5M5W - chains B and T of the 16 polymer chains in the assembly; structure by electron microscopy, 3.80 A resolution.

== Chain B ==
Name: DNA-directed RNA polymerase I subunit RPA135
Source organism: Saccharomyces cerevisiae S288c
Notes: EC 2.7.7.6
Reference sequence: P22138 (RPA2_YEAST); residue numbers follow UniProt; this construct covers 1-1203
Chain sequence (1203 residues; numbered 1 to 1203; the number before each row is that of its first residue):
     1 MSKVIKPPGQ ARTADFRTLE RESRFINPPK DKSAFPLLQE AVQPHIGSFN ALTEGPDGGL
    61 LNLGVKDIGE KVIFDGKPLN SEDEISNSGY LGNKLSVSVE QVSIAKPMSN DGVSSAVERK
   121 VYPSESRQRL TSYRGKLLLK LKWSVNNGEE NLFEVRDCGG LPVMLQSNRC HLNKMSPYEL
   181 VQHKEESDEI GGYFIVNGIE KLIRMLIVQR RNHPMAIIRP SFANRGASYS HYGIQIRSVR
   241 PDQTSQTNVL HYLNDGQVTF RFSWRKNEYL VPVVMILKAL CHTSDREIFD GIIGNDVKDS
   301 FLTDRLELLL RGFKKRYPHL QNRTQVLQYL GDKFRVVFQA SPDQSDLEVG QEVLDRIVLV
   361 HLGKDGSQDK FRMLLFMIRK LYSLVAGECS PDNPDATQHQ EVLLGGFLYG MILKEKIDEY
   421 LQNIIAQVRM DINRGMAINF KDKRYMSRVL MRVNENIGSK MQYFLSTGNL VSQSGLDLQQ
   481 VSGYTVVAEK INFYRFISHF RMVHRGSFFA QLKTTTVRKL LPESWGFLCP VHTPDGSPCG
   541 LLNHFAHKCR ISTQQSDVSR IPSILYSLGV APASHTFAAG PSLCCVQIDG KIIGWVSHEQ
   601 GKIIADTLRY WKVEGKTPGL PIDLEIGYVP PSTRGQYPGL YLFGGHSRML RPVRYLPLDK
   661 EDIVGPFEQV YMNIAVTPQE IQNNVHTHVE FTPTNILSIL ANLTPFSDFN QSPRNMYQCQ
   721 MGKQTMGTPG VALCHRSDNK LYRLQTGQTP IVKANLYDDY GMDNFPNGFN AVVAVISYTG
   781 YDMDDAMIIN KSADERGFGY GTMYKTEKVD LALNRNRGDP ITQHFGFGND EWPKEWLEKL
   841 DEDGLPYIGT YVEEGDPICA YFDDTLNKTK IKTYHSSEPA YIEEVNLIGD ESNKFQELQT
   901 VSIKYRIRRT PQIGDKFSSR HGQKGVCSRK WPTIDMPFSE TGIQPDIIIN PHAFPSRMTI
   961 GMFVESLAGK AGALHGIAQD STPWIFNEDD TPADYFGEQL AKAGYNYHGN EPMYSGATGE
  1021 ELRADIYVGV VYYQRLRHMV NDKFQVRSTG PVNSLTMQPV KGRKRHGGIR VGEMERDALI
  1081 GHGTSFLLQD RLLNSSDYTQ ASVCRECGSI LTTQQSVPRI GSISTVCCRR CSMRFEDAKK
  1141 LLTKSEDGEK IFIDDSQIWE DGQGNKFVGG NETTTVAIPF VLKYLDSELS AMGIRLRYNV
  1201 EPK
Not modelled in the structure: 1-10, 815-817, 1141-1147
UniProt features mapped onto this chain:
  - zinc finger: Cys1104 to Cys1131 (C4-type)
  - modified residue: Ser2 (N-acetylserine), Ser81 (Phosphoserine), Ser1156 (Phosphoserine)
  - mutagenesis: Cys1104 (C1104A: No effect; when associated with A-1107; A-1128 and A-1131), Cys1107 (C1107A: Lethal. Abolishes recruitment of RPA1 to Pol I. No effect; when associated with A-1104; A-1128 and A-1131), Cys1127 (C1127R: Responsible of suppression of RPA190-5 and RPA190-1 mutations), Cys1128 (C1128A: No effect; when associated with A-1104; A-1107 and A-1131), Cys1131 (C1131A: No effect; when associated with A-1104; A-1107 and A-1128)
Bound ions: Zn2+: Cys1104, Cys1107, Cys1128, Cys1131

== Chain T ==
Molecule: Template strand
Sequence (70 nucleotides; row label = number of the first residue in the row):
     1 GTCTTCAACT GCTTTCGCAT GAAGTACCTC CCAACTACTT TTCCTCACAC TTGTACTCCA
    61 TGACTAAACC
Not modelled in the structure: 26-70

== Chain B / chain T interface ==
Residue-residue contacts (4; chain B residue first):
  Lys1043(B) - DG24(T)  hydrogen bond to the sugar
  Gln1045(B) - DA23(T)  phosphate contact
  Arg1063(B) - DG24(T)  hydrogen bond to the phosphate
  Arg1063(B) - DT25(T)  salt bridge to the phosphate
Also at the interface, not in a pair above, chain B (6 interface residues in all): Lys1061, Gly1062, Arg1070
Also at the interface, not in a pair above, chain T (4 interface residues in all): DA22

== In short ==
Chain B and chain T form an interface of 6 and 4 residues respectively, with 2 hydrogen bonds and 1 salt
bridge. Among the polar pairs are Lys1043(B)-DG24(T), Arg1063(B)-DG24(T) and Arg1063(B)-DT25(T). From UniProt:
5 mutagenesis sites on chain B.
Chain B is DNA-directed RNA polymerase I subunit RPA135 (Saccharomyces cerevisiae S288c) and chain T is
Template strand; the structure, RNA Polymerase I open complex, was determined by electron microscopy together
with 5M5X, 5M5Y and 5M64 from the same study.
